8F9F - chains H and P of the 3 polymer chains in the assembly; structure by X-ray diffraction, 2.20 A resolution.

Chain H:
Name: Ky15.2 Antibody, heavy chain
From: Mus musculus
Notes: antibody fragment or engineered binder
Sequence (226 residues; row label = number of the first residue in the row; a row labelled like 82A-82C holds insertion residues (82A, then the next letters in order)):
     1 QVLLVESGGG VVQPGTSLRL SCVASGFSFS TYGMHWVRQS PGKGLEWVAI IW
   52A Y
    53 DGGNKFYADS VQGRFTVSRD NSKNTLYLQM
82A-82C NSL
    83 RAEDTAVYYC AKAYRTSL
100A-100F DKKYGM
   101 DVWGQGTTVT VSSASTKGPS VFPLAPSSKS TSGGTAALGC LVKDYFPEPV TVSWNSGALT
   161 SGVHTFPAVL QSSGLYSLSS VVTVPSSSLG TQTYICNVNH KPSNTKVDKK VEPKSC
Cystine bridges: Cys22-Cys92, Cys140-Cys196

Chain P:
Name: Circumsporozoite protein NANP peptide
UniProtKB: P02893 (CSP_PLAFA); residues 1-12 here correspond to UniProt positions 148-159 (UniProt number = residue number + 147)
Sequence (12 residues; row label = number of the first residue in the row):
     1 NANPNANPNA NP
Disordered / not traced: 1

Chain H / chain P interface:
Contacting residue pairs (33; chain H residue first):
  Thr31(H) - Asn9(P)
  Thr31(H) - Ala10(P)  hydrogen bond (backbone-backbone)
  Tyr32(H) - Asn9(P)
  Gly33(H) - Pro8(P)  hydrogen bond (backbone-backbone)
  Gly33(H) - Asn9(P)  hydrogen bond (backbone-side chain)
  Ile50(H) - Pro4(P)
  Trp52(H) - Asn3(P)
  Trp52(H) - Pro4(P)
  Trp52(H) - Ala6(P)
  Trp52(H) - Asn7(P)  hydrogen bond (side chain-backbone)
  Trp52(H) - Pro8(P)
  Tyr52A(H) - Pro8(P)  hydrogen bond (backbone-backbone)
  Tyr52A(H) - Asn9(P)
  Tyr52A(H) - Ala10(P)
  Asn56(H) - Ala2(P)
  Phe58(H) - Ala2(P)
  Phe58(H) - Pro4(P)  hydrophobic
  Ala95(H) - Pro8(P)  hydrophobic
  Ala95(H) - Asn9(P)
  Tyr96(H) - Asn9(P)  hydrogen bond (backbone-side chain)
  Arg97(H) - Asn9(P)
  Thr98(H) - Asn7(P)  hydrogen bond
  Thr98(H) - Asn9(P)  hydrogen bond
  Thr98(H) - Ala10(P)
  Thr98(H) - Asn11(P)
  Thr98(H) - Pro12(P)
  Lys100B(H) - Asn5(P)
  Lys100B(H) - Ala6(P)
  Lys100C(H) - Asn3(P)
  Lys100C(H) - Asn5(P)
  Tyr100D(H) - Asn5(P)  hydrogen bond (backbone-backbone)
  Tyr100D(H) - Ala6(P)
  Tyr100D(H) - Asn7(P)  hydrogen bond

Summary:
Chain H and chain P form an interface of 15 and 11 residues respectively; the contacts include 10 hydrogen
bonds. Among the polar pairs are Gly33(H)-Asn9(P), Trp52(H)-Asn7(P) and Tyr96(H)-Asn9(P).
Here chain H is Ky15.2 Antibody, heavy chain (Mus musculus) and chain P is Circumsporozoite protein NANP
peptide. Entry 8F9F (Crystal structure of Ky15.2 Fab in complex with circumsporozoite protein NANP3 peptide)
was determined by X-ray diffraction together with 8F95, 8F9E, 8F9S, 8F9T, 8F9U, 8FA6 and 11 further entries
from the same study.
